PDB entry 5IWL | X-ray diffraction, 2.80 A resolution | chains A and C of the 4 polymer chains in the assembly

== Chain A ==
Molecule: 5F9 diabody
Organism: Homo sapiens
Amino-acid sequence (234 residues; numbered 1 to 234; the number before each row is that of its first residue):
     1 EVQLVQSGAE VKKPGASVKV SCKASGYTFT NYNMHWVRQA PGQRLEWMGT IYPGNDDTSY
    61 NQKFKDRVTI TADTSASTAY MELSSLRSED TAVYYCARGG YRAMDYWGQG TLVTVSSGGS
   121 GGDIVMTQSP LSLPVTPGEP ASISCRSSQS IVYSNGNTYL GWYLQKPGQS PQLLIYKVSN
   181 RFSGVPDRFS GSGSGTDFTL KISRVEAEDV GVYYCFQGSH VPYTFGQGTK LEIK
Not modelled in the structure: 234
Modified residues: E1 (pyroglutamic acid; PCA)
Disulfide bonds: C22-C96, C145-C215

== Chain C ==
Molecule: Leukocyte surface antigen CD47
Organism: Homo sapiens
Notes: fragment: extracellular domain
Reference sequence: Q08722 (CD47_HUMAN); residues 1-114 here correspond to UniProt positions 19-132 (UniProt number = residue number + 18)
Amino-acid sequence (114 residues; row label = number of the first residue in the row):
     1 ELLFNKTKSV DFTFGNDTVV IPCFVTNMEA QNTTEVYVKW KFKGRDIYTF DGALNKSTVP
    61 TDFSSAKIEV SQLLKGDASL KMDKSDAVSH TGNYTCEVTE LTREGETIIE LKYR
Construct notes: conflict D11 (Glu29 in Q08722); engineered mutation G15 (Cys33 in Q08722)
Modified residues: E1 (pyroglutamic acid; PCA)
Swiss-Prot annotation at these positions:
  - modified residue: S71 (Phosphoserine)
  - glycosylation (N-linked (GlcNAc...) asparagine): N5, N16, N32, N55, N93
Disulfide bonds: C23-C96
Glycans and other covalent adducts: N-acetylglucosamine (NAG) linked to N16, N32, N93

== Chain A / chain C interface ==
Pairs across the interface (10):
  N155(A) - K39(C)
  N155(A) - K41(C)  hydrogen bond (backbone-side chain)
  N155(A) - E97(C)
  N157(A) - K39(C)  hydrogen bond
  N157(A) - E97(C)  hydrogen bond
  Y159(A) - E104(C)  hydrogen bond
  L173(A) - T102(C)
  Y176(A) - L101(C)
  K177(A) - T99(C)  hydrogen bond
  F182(A) - T102(C)
Other interface residues (no listed pair), chain A (9 interface residues in all): S154, S183

== In short ==
Chain A and chain C form an interface of 9 and 7 residues respectively; the contacts include 5 hydrogen bonds.
Polar contacts include N155(A)-K41(C), N157(A)-K39(C) and N157(A)-E97(C). Covalently linked
N-acetylglucosamine: at N16(C), N32(C) and N93(C).
Here chain A is 5F9 diabody and chain C is Leukocyte surface antigen CD47, both from Homo sapiens. Entry 5IWL
(CD47-diabody complex) was determined by X-ray diffraction.
